Entry 8H01 (electron microscopy, 3.70 A resolution); this record covers chains A and E of the 9 polymer chains in the assembly.

[Chain A]
Name: Spike glycoprotein
Organism: Severe acute respiratory syndrome coronavirus 2
Reference sequence: P0DTC2 (SPIKE_SARS2); aligned to UniProt positions 1-1208 over residues 1-1208
Sequence (1286 residues; row label = number of the first residue in the row; note: 9 numbers in that range are skipped by the numbering (no residue carries them; nothing is unmodelled there); a row labelled like 210A-210G holds insertion residues (210A, then the next letters in order)):
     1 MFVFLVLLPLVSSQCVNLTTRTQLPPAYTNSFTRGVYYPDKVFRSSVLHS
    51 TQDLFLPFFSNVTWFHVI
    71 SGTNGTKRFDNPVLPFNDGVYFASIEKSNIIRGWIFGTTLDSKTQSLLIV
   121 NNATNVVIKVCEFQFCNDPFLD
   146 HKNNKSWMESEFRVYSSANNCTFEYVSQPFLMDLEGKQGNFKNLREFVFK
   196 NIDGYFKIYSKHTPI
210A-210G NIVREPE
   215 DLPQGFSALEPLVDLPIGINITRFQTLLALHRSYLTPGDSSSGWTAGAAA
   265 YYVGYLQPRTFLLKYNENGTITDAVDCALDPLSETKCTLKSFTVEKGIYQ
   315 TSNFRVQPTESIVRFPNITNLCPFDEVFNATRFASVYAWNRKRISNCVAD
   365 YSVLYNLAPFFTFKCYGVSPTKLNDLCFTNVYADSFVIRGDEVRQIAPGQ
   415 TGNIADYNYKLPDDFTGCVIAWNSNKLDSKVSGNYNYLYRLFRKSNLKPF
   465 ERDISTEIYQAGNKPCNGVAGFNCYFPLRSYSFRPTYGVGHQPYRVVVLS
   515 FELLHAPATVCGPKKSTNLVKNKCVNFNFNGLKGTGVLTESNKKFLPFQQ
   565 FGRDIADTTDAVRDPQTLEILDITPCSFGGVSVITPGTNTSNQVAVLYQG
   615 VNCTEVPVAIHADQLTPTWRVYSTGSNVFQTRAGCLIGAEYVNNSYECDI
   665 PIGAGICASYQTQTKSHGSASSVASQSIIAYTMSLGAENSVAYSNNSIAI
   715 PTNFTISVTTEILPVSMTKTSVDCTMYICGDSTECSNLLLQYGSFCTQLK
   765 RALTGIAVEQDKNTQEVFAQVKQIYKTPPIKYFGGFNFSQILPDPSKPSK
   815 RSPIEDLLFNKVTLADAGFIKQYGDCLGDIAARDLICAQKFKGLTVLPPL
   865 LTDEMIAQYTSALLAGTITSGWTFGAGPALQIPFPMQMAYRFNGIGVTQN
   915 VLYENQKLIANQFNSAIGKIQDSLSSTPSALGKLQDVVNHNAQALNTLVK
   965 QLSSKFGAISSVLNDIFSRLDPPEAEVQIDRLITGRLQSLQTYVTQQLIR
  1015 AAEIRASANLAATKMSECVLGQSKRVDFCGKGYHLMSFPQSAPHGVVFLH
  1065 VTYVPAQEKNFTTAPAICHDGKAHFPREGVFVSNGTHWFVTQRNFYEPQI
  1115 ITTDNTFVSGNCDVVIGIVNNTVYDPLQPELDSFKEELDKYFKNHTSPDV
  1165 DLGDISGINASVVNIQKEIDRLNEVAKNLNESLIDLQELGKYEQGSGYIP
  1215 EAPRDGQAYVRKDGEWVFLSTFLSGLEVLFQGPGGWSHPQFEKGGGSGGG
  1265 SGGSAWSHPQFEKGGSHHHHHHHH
Not modelled in the structure: 1-14, 71-76, 146-152, 177-184, 210A-210G, 248-256, 621-640, 676-690, 828-852, 1148-1288
Disulfides: Cys15-Cys136, Cys131-Cys166, Cys291-Cys301, Cys336-Cys361, Cys379-Cys432, Cys391-Cys525, Cys480-Cys488, Cys538-Cys590, Cys617-Cys649, Cys662-Cys671, Cys738-Cys760, Cys743-Cys749, Cys1032-Cys1043, Cys1082-Cys1126
Covalently attached groups: N-acetylglucosamine (NAG) linked to Asn61, Asn234, Asn282, Asn331, Asn709, Asn717, Asn801, Asn1074, Asn1098, Asn1134
Sequence notes: variant Val67 (Ala in P0DTC2), Ile95 (Thr in P0DTC2), Asp142 (Tyr145 in P0DTC2), Ile210B (Leu212 in P0DTC2), Asp339 (Gly in P0DTC2), Leu371 (Ser in P0DTC2), Pro373 (Ser in P0DTC2), Phe375 (Ser in P0DTC2), Asn417 (Lys in P0DTC2), Lys440 (Asn in P0DTC2), Ser446 (Gly in P0DTC2), Asn477 (Ser in P0DTC2), Lys478 (Thr in P0DTC2), Ala484 (Glu in P0DTC2), Arg493 (Gln in P0DTC2), Ser496 (Gly in P0DTC2), Arg498 (Gln in P0DTC2), Tyr501 (Asn in P0DTC2), His505 (Tyr in P0DTC2), Lys547 (Thr in P0DTC2), Gly614 (Asp in P0DTC2), Tyr655 (His in P0DTC2), Lys679 (Asn in P0DTC2), His681 (Pro in P0DTC2), Lys764 (Asn in P0DTC2), Tyr796 (Asp in P0DTC2), Lys856 (Asn in P0DTC2), His954 (Gln in P0DTC2), Lys969 (Asn in P0DTC2), Phe981 (Leu in P0DTC2); insertion (210E-210G); engineered mutation Gly682 (Arg in P0DTC2), Ser683 (Arg in P0DTC2), Ser685 (Arg in P0DTC2), Pro817 (Phe in P0DTC2), Pro892 (Ala in P0DTC2), Pro899 (Ala in P0DTC2), Pro942 (Ala in P0DTC2), Pro986 (Lys in P0DTC2), Pro987 (Val in P0DTC2); expression tag (1209-1288)
UniProt features mapped onto this chain:
  - region: Asn280 to Cys301 (Putative superantigen), Arg403 to Asp405 (Integrin-binding motif), Asn448 to Phe456 (Immunodominant HLA epitope recognized by the CD8+), Ser816 to Tyr837 (Fusion peptide 1), Lys835 to Phe855 (Fusion peptide 2), Asp1163 to Glu1202 (Heptad repeat 2)
  - site: Arg815, Ser816 (Cleavage)
  - glycosylation: Asn17 (N-linked (GlcNAc...) (complex) asparagine), Asn61 (N-linked (GlcNAc...) (hybrid) asparagine), Asn74 (N-linked (GlcNAc...) (complex) asparagine), Asn122 (N-linked (GlcNAc...) (hybrid) asparagine), Asn149 (N-linked (GlcNAc...) (complex) asparagine), Asn165 (N-linked (GlcNAc...) (complex) asparagine), Asn234 (N-linked (GlcNAc...) (high mannose) asparagine), Asn282 (N-linked (GlcNAc...) (complex) asparagine), Thr323 (O-linked (GalNAc) threonine), Ser325 (O-linked (HexNAc...) serine), Asn331 (N-linked (GlcNAc...) (complex) asparagine), Asn343 (N-linked (GlcNAc...) (complex) asparagine), Asn603 (N-linked (GlcNAc...) (hybrid) asparagine), Asn616 (N-linked (GlcNAc...) (complex) asparagine), Asn657 (N-linked (GlcNAc...) (complex) asparagine), Thr676 (O-linked (GlcNAc...) threonine), Thr678 (O-linked (GlcNAc...) threonine), Asn709 (N-linked (GlcNAc...) (high mannose) asparagine), Asn717 (N-linked (GlcNAc...) (hybrid) asparagine), Asn801 (N-linked (GlcNAc...) (hybrid) asparagine) and 6 more in UniProt

[Chain E]
Name: rabbit monoclonal antibody 1H1 Fab heavy chain
Organism: Oryctolagus cuniculus
Notes: antibody fragment or engineered binder
Sequence (122 residues; each row starts with the number of its first residue):
     1 QSLEESGGDLVKPGASLTLTCTASGFSFSSGYDMCWVRQAPGKGLEWIAC
    51 IGTGSSGNIYYASWAKGRFTISKTSSTTVTLQMTSLTAADTATYFCARDD
   101 ADYAGPDYFNLWGPGTLVTVSS
Disulfides: Cys21-Cys96, Cys35-Cys50

[Chain A / chain E interface]
Residue-residue contacts (11):
  Thr345(A) - Tyr103(E)
  Thr345(A) - Ala104(E)
  Arg346(A) - Tyr103(E)  hydrogen bond (side chain-backbone)
  Arg346(A) - Ala104(E)
  Arg346(A) - Gly105(E)
  Arg346(A) - Asp107(E)  salt bridge
  Leu441(A) - Tyr103(E)  hydrogen bond (backbone-side chain)
  Asp442(A) - Tyr103(E)  hydrogen bond
  Lys444(A) - Tyr103(E)
  Asn450(A) - Tyr108(E)  hydrogen bond
  Tyr451(A) - Tyr103(E)
Other interface residues (no listed pair), chain A (9 interface residues in all): Asn448, Tyr449
Other interface residues (no listed pair), chain E (8 interface residues in all): Asp100, Asp102, Pro106

[In short]
9 residues of chain A face 8 of chain E across their interface; the contacts include 4 hydrogen bonds and 1
salt bridge. Polar pairs include Arg346(A)-Asp107(E), Arg346(A)-Tyr103(E) and Leu441(A)-Tyr103(E).
Here chain A is Spike glycoprotein (Severe acute respiratory syndrome coronavirus 2) and chain E is rabbit
monoclonal antibody 1H1 Fab heavy chain (Oryctolagus cuniculus). Entry 8H01 (SARS-CoV-2 Omicron BA.1 Spike
glycoprotein in complex with rabbit monoclonal antibody 1H1 Fab in class 2 ...) was determined by electron
microscopy (same publication as 8H00 and 8ITU).
